PDB entry 6Y9E | X-ray diffraction, 1.70 A resolution | chain A

[Chain A]
Protein: Ancestral haloalkane dehalogenase AncHLD2
Source organism: synthetic construct
Amino-acid sequence (307 residues; numbered 1 to 307; the number before each row is that of its first residue):
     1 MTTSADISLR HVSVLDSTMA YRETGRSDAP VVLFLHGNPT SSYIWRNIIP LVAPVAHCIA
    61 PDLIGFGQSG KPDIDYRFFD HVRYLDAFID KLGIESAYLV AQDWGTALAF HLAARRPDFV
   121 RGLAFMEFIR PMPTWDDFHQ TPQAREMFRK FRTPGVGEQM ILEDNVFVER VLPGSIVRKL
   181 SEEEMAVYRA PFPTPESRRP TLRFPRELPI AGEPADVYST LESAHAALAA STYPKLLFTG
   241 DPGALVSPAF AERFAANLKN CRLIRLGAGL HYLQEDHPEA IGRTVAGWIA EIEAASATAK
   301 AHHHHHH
Not modelled in the structure: 1-5, 297-307
What the authors report for this chain:
  - binding site for chloride ion: G37, N38, T40, I44, Q102, W104, P205, Q274
  - catalytic residues: N38, W104

[Overview]
From the paper: catalytic residues N38 and W104; a binding site for chloride ion at G37, N38 and T40 among
others.
Chain A is Ancestral haloalkane dehalogenase AncHLD2 (synthetic construct); the structure, Crystal structure
of putative ancestral haloalkane dehalogenase AncHLD2 (node 2), was determined by X-ray diffraction, deposited
together with 6Y9F and 6Y9G.
